Entry 8D4R (X-ray diffraction, 3.81 A resolution); this record covers chains G and L of the 6 polymer chains in the assembly.

[Chain G]
Name: Envelope glycoprotein gp120
From: Human immunodeficiency virus 1
Sequence (427 residues; numbered 31 to 503 plus 2 insertion-coded residues; 48 numbers in that range are skipped by the numbering (no residue carries them; nothing is unmodelled there); the number before each row is that of its first residue):
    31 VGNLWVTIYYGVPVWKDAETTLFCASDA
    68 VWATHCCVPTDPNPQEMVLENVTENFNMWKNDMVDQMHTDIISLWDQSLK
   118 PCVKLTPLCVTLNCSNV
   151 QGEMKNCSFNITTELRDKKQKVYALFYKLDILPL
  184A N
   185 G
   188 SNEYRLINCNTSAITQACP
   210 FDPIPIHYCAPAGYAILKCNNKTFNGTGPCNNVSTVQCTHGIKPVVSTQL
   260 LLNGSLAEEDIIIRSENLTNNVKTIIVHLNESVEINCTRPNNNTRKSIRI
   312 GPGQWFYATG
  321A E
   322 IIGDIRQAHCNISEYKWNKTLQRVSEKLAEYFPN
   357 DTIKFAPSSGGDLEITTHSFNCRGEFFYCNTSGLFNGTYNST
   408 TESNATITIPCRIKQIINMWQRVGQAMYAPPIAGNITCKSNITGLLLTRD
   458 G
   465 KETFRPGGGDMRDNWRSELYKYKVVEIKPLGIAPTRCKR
Disulfide bonds: Cys-54/Cys-74, Cys-119/Cys-205, Cys-126/Cys-196, Cys-131/Cys-157, Cys-218/Cys-247, Cys-228/Cys-239, Cys-296/Cys-331, Cys-378/Cys-445, Cys-385/Cys-418
Covalently attached groups: glycan linked to Asn-88, Asn-262, Asn-332; N-acetylglucosamine (NAG) linked to Asn-130, Asn-156, Asn-160, Asn-197, Asn-230, Asn-241, Asn-289, Asn-295, Asn-301, Asn-339, Asn-386, Asn-392, Asn-442, Asn-448

[Chain L]
Name: PGT124 Fab light chain
From: Homo sapiens
Notes: antibody fragment or engineered binder
Sequence (210 residues; each row starts with the number of its first residue; note: 2 numbers in that range are skipped by the numbering (no residue carries them; nothing is unmodelled there); a row labelled like 66A-66C holds insertion residues (66A, then the next letters in order)):
     5 YVSP
    11 LSVALGETARISCGRQALGSRAVQWYQHKPGQAPILLIYNNQDRPSGIPE
    61 RFSGTP
66A-66C DIN
    67 FGTTATLTISGVEVGDEADYYCHMWDSRS
95A-95C GFS
    96 WSFGGATRLTV
  106A L
   107 SQPKAAPSVTLFPPSSEELQANKATLVCLISDFYPGAVTVAWKADSSPVK
   157 AGVETTTPSKQSNNKYAASSYLSLTPEQWKSHKSYSCQVTHEGSTVEKTV
   207 APT
Disulfide bonds: Cys-23/Cys-88, Cys-134/Cys-193

[How chain G and chain L interact]
Contacting residue pairs (9; chain G residue first):
  Val-134(G) / Arg-94(L)
  Ile-322(G) / Arg-94(L)  hydrogen bond (backbone-side chain)
  Ile-323(G) / Phe-67(L)  hydrophobic
  Gly-324(G) / Leu-28(L)
  Gly-324(G) / Arg-94(L)  hydrogen bond (backbone-side chain)
  Asp-325(G) / Gly-29(L)
  Asp-325(G) / Ser-30(L)  hydrogen bond (side chain-backbone)
  Asp-325(G) / Ser-93(L)  hydrogen bond
  Ile-326(G) / Arg-94(L)

[In short]
Chain G and chain L each contribute 6 residues to their interface, with 4 hydrogen bonds. Polar contacts
include Ile-322(G)/Arg-94(L), Gly-324(G)/Arg-94(L) and Asp-325(G)/Ser-30(L). Covalently linked
N-acetylglucosamine: at Asn-130(G), Asn-156(G), Asn-160(G), Asn-197(G), Asn-230(G) and Asn-241(G) and 8 more.
Here chain G is Envelope glycoprotein gp120 (Human immunodeficiency virus 1) and chain L is PGT124 Fab light
chain (Homo sapiens). Entry 8D4R (Crystal Structure of Mosaic HIV-1 Envelope (MosM3.2) in Complex with
antibodies PGT124 and 35O22 at 3.8 ...) was determined by X-ray diffraction.
